5IST - chain X; structure by X-ray diffraction, 1.72 A resolution.

== Chain X ==
Molecule: Dihydrofolate reductase
From: Staphylococcus aureus
Notes: EC 1.5.1.3
UniProtKB: P0A017 (DYR_STAAU); residues 1-157 here correspond to UniProt positions 2-158 (UniProt number = residue number + 1)
Chain sequence (160 residues; each row starts with the number of its first residue):
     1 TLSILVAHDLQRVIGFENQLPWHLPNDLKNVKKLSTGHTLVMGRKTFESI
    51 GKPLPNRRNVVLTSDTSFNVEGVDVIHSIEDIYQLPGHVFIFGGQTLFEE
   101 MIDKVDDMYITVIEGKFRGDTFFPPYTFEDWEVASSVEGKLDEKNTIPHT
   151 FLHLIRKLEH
Not modelled in the structure: 158-160
Construct notes: engineered mutation Asn30 (His31 in P0A017); expression tag (158-160)
Small-molecule neighbours:
  - NADP / Tricyclic NADPH: Val6, Ala7, Ile14, Gly15, Phe16, Asn18, Gln19, Leu20, Trp22, Gly43, Arg44, Lys45, Thr46, Ser49, Leu62, Thr63, Ser64, Asp65, His77, Ser78, Ile79, Phe92, Gly93, Gly94, Gln95, Thr96, Leu97, Phe98, Glu100, Thr121
  - ucp1106 (U06; 4-[3-[3-[2,4-bis(azanyl)-6-ethyl-pyrimidin-5-yl]prop-2-ynyl]-4-methoxy-phenyl]benzoic acid): Leu5, Val6, Ala7, Asn18, Gln19, Leu20, Asp27, Leu28, Val31, Thr46, Ser49, Ile50, Leu54, Arg57, Phe92, Thr111
Swiss-Prot annotation at these positions:
  - binding site (substrate): Leu5, Val6, Asp27, Ser49, Arg57, Phe92
  - binding site (NADP(+)): Val6, Ala7, Ile14 to Gln19, Gly43 to Thr46, Leu62 to Asp65, Phe92 to Leu97, Glu100, Thr121

== Summary ==
Chain X binds ucp1106 and NADP / Tricyclic NADPH. From UniProt: 6 substrate-binding residues and 24
NADP+-binding residues.
Chain X is Dihydrofolate reductase (Staphylococcus aureus); the structure, Staphylococcus aureus Dihydrofolate
Reductase complexed with beta-NADPH, cyclic alpha-NADPH anomer and
3'-(3-(2,4-diamino-6-ethylpyrimidin-5-yl)prop-2-yn-1-yl)-4'-methoxy-[1,1'-biphenyl]-4-carboxylic acid
(UCP1106), was determined by X-ray diffraction (same publication as 5ISP and 5ISQ).
